8TO2 - chains h and i of the 29 polymer chains in the assembly; structure by electron microscopy, 2.00 A resolution.

[Chain h]
Protein: Allophycocyanin alpha chain
From: Synechocystis sp. PCC 6803
UniProt: Q01951 (PHAA_SYNY3); residues 1-161 here = UniProt positions 1-161
Chain sequence (161 residues; row label = number of the first residue in the row):
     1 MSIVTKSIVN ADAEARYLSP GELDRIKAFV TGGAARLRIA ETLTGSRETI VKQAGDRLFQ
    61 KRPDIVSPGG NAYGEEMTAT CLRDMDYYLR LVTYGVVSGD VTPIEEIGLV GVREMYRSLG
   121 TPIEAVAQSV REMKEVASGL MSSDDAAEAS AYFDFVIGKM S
Disordered / not traced: 1
Glycans and other covalent adducts: phycocyanobilin (CYC) linked to C81
Small-molecule neighbours: phycocyanobilin (CYC): L58, I65, N71, A72, M77, T80, R83, D84, M85, Y87, Y88, L91, I107, G108, M115, Y116, L119, T121, P122, A125, V126, S129
Curated features (UniProtKB/Swiss-Prot):
  - binding site ((2R,3E)-phycocyanobilin): C81
  - modified residue: N71 (N4-methylasparagine)

[Chain i]
Protein: Allophycocyanin beta chain
From: Synechocystis sp. PCC 6803
UniProt: Q01952 (APCB_SYNY3); numbering as in UniProt (aligned over 1-161)
Chain sequence (161 residues; row label = number of the first residue in the row):
     1 MQDAITAVIN SADVQGKYLD GAAMDKLKSY FASGELRVRA ASVISANAAT IVKEAVAKSL
    61 LYSDVTRPGG NMYTTRRYAA CIRDLDYYLR YATYAMLAGD ASILDERVLN GLKETYNSLG
   121 VPISSTVQAI QAIKEVTASL VGADAGKEMG VYLDYICSGL S
Glycans and other covalent adducts: phycocyanobilin (CYC) linked to C81
Small-molecule neighbours:
  - phycocyanobilin (CYC), molecule 1: L60, V65, N71, M72, R77, A80, R83, D84, L85, Y87, Y88, Y91, R107, V108, L112, T115, Y116, L119, V121, P122, S125, T126, A129
  - phycocyanobilin (CYC), molecule 2: L61, Y62, T66, R67, Y73, T74, T75, Y78
Curated features (UniProtKB/Swiss-Prot):
  - binding site ((2R,3E)-phycocyanobilin): C81
  - modified residue: N71 (N4-methylasparagine)

[How chain h and chain i interact]
Pairs across the interface - 63 pairs, chain h then chain i:
  S2(h) with D3(i); I5(i); T6(i)
  V4(h) with D3(i); Y30(i); L97(i); A98(i), hydrophobic
  T5(h) with M1(i); D3(i), hydrogen bond
  I8(h) with M1(i), hydrophobic; Y94(i); A98(i), hydrophobic; I103(i), hydrophobic
  A11(h) with Y94(i), hydrogen bond (backbone-side chain)
  D12(h) with Y94(i); I103(i); R107(i), salt bridge
  A15(h) with R90(i)
  R16(h) with R90(i); Y94(i), hydrogen bond (backbone-side chain)
  Y17(h) with I44(i); S45(i); A48(i); L89(i); R90(i), hydrogen bond (side chain-backbone); T93(i); Y94(i)
  L18(h) with Y94(i), hydrophobic; L97(i), hydrophobic
  L23(h) with V38(i); S42(i)
  I26(h) with V38(i), hydrophobic
  K27(h) with E35(i)
  F29(h) with I5(i), hydrophobic; F31(i), hydrophobic
  V30(h) with F31(i); G34(i)
  G33(h) with F31(i)
  L37(h) with M24(i), hydrophobic; L27(i), hydrophobic; K28(i); F31(i), hydrophobic
  E41(h) with M24(i); K28(i), salt bridge
  T44(h) with Y18(i)
  R47(h) with Y18(i)
  D86(h) with Y18(i), hydrogen bond (backbone-side chain)
  L89(h) with Y18(i)
  R90(h) with D13(i), salt bridge; G16(i), hydrogen bond (side chain-backbone); K17(i); Y18(i), hydrogen bond (backbone-side chain)
  T93(h) with Y18(i)
  Y94(h) with I9(i); A12(i); D13(i), hydrogen bond (side chain-backbone); K17(i), hydrogen bond (side chain-backbone)
  V97(h) with I9(i), hydrophobic; L19(i), hydrophobic; F31(i)
  S98(h) with I9(i)
  P103(h) with I9(i), hydrophobic
  I107(h) with D13(i)
Also at the interface, not in a pair above, chain h (33 interface residues in all): V9, A13, R36, A40
Also at the interface, not in a pair above, chain i (35 interface residues in all): Q2, A41, Y87, Y91

[Summary]
Chain h and chain i form an interface of 33 and 35 residues respectively, with 9 hydrogen bonds and 3 salt
bridges. Polar pairs include D12(h)-R107(i), E41(h)-K28(i) and R90(h)-D13(i). Ligands of chain i:
phycocyanobilin. Covalently linked phycocyanobilin: at C81(h). Covalently linked phycocyanobilin: at C81(i).
Chain h is Allophycocyanin alpha chain and chain i is Allophycocyanin beta chain, both from Synechocystis sp.
PCC 6803; the structure, Bottom cylinder of high-resolution phycobilisome quenched by OCP (local refinement),
was determined by electron microscopy, deposited together with 8TPJ.
